PDB entry 1E9Y | X-ray diffraction, 3.00 A resolution | chains A and B

[Chain A]
Name: Urease subunit alpha
Organism: Helicobacter pylori
Notes: EC 3.5.1.5
Reference sequence: P14916 (URE23_HELPY); numbering as in UniProt (aligned over 1-238)
Sequence (238 residues; row label = number of the first residue in the row):
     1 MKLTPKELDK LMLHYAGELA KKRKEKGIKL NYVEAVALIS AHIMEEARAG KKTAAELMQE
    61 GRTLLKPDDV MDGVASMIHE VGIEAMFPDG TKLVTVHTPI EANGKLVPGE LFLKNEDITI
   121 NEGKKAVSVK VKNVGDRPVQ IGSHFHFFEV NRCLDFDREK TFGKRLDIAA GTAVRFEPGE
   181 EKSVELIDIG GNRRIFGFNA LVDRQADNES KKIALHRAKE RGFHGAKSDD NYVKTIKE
Construct notes: conflict Ala-170 (Ser in P14916)

[Chain B]
Name: Urease subunit beta
Organism: Helicobacter pylori
Notes: EC 3.5.1.5
Reference sequence: P69996 (URE1_HELPY); numbering as in UniProt (aligned over 1-569)
Sequence (569 residues; each row starts with the number of its first residue):
     1 MKKISRKEYV SMYGPTTGDK VRLGDTDLIA EVEHDYTIYG EELKFGGGKT LREGMSQSNN
    61 PSKEELDLII TNALIVDYTG IYKADIGIKD GKIAGIGKGG NKDMQDGVKN NLSVGPATEA
   121 LAGEGLIVTA GGIDTHIHFI SPQQIPTAFA SGVTTMIGGG TGPADGTNAT TITPGRRNLK
   181 WMLRAAEEYS MNLGFLAKGN ASNDASLADQ IEAGAIGFKI HEDWGTTPSA INHALDVADK
   241 YDVQVAIHTD TLNEAGCVED TMAAIAGRTM HTFHTEGAGG GHAPDIIKVA GEHNILPAST
   301 NPTIPFTVNT EAEHMDMLMV CHHKDKSIKE DVQFADSRIR PQTIAAEDTL HDMGAFSITS
   361 SDSQAMGRVG EVITRTWQTA DKNKKEFGRL KEEKGDNDNF RIKRYLSKYT INPAIAHGIS
   421 EYVGSVEVGK VADLVLWSPA FFGVKPNMII KGGFIALSQM GDANASIPTP QPVYYREMFA
   481 HHGKAKYDAN ITFVSQAAYD KGIKEELGLE RQVLPVKNCR NVTKKDMQFN NTTAHIEVNP
   541 ETYHVFVDGK EVTSKPANKV SLAQLFSIF
Modified positions: Lys-219 (lysine nz-carboxylic acid; KCX)
Construct notes: modified residue (219); conflict Lys-324 (Leu in P69996), Ala-355 (Ile in P69996), Val-522 (Ile in P69996), Asn-531 (Asp in P69996)
Bound ions: Ni2+ site 1: His-136, His-138, Lys-219, Asp-362 (together with acetohydroxamic acid); Ni2+ site 2: Lys-219, His-248, His-274 (together with acetohydroxamic acid)
Residues lining bound ligands: acetohydroxamic acid (HAE): His-136, His-138, Ala-169, Lys-219, His-221, His-248, His-274, Gly-279, Asp-362, Ala-365, Met-366
Curated features (UniProtKB/Swiss-Prot):
  - active site: His-322 (Proton donor)
  - binding site (Ni(2+)): His-136, His-138, Lys-219, His-248, His-274, Asp-362
  - binding site (substrate): His-221
  - modified residue: Lys-219 (N6-carboxylysine)

[Chain A / chain B interface]
Pairs across the interface - 123 pairs, chain A then chain B:
  Lys-6(A) with Asp-462(B); Asn-464(B)
  Asp-9(A) with Pro-472(B); Tyr-474(B), hydrogen bond
  Lys-10(A) with Asp-462(B), salt bridge; Gln-471(B), hydrogen bond (side chain-backbone)
  Met-12(A) with Pro-472(B), hydrophobic; Tyr-474(B), hydrophobic
  Leu-13(A) with Gln-471(B); Pro-472(B), hydrophobic
  Leu-19(A) with Ile-568(B), hydrophobic; Phe-569(B), hydrophobic
  Arg-23(A) with Ile-568(B), hydrogen bond (side chain-backbone); Phe-569(B)
  Asn-31(A) with Gln-564(B), hydrogen bond (side chain-backbone); Leu-565(B); Ser-567(B), hydrogen bond (side chain-backbone)
  Tyr-32(A) with Phe-441(B), hydrophobic; Leu-565(B), hydrogen bond (backbone-backbone)
  Val-33(A) with Lys-445(B); Phe-566(B); Ser-567(B); Ile-568(B), hydrophobic
  Val-36(A) with Gln-471(B)
  Ser-40(A) with Gln-471(B)
  Met-77(A) with Phe-441(B), hydrophobic; Leu-565(B), hydrophobic
  Gly-82(A) with Pro-470(B); Gln-471(B), hydrogen bond (backbone-backbone)
  Ile-83(A) with Pro-470(B); Gln-471(B)
  Glu-84(A) with Asp-462(B); Ala-465(B); Ser-466(B), hydrogen bond (side chain-backbone)
  Leu-93(A) with Ile-467(B), hydrophobic
  Val-107(A) with Arg-22(B)
  Pro-108(A) with Gly-24(B); Ala-440(B), hydrophobic
  Gly-109(A) with Val-21(B); Arg-22(B); Gly-24(B), hydrogen bond (backbone-backbone); Pro-439(B); Ala-440(B)
  Glu-110(A) with Val-21(B); Arg-22(B), salt bridge
  Leu-111(A) with Val-10(B), hydrophobic; Lys-20(B)
  Phe-112(A) with Asp-19(B); Lys-20(B), hydrogen bond (backbone-backbone); Arg-22(B)
  Leu-113(A) with Arg-6(B); Lys-7(B); Val-10(B), hydrophobic; Asp-19(B)
  Lys-114(A) with Arg-6(B); Gly-18(B); Asp-19(B)
  Glu-116(A) with Arg-6(B), hydrogen bond (backbone-backbone)
  Asp-117(A) with Ile-4(B); Ser-5(B); Arg-6(B), hydrogen bond (side chain-backbone)
  Ile-118(A) with Lys-3(B); Ile-4(B), hydrogen bond (backbone-backbone); Arg-6(B); Thr-16(B); Tyr-39(B), hydrophobic
  Thr-119(A) with Met-1(B); Lys-3(B); Tyr-39(B)
  Ile-120(A) with Met-1(B); Lys-2(B); Ile-4(B), hydrophobic; Tyr-39(B); Gly-40(B)
  Asn-121(A) with Met-1(B); Tyr-39(B), hydrogen bond (backbone-backbone); Gly-40(B)
  Gly-123(A) with Met-1(B)
  Lys-124(A) with Asp-106(B), salt bridge
  Gly-142(A) with Gly-48(B); Arg-52(B)
  His-144(A) with Gly-40(B); Glu-41(B), salt bridge; Thr-50(B), hydrogen bond; Met-55(B); Met-104(B)
  Phe-145(A) with Met-55(B)
  Arg-165(A) with Gly-40(B), hydrogen bond (side chain-backbone); Glu-41(B), salt bridge
  Asp-167(A) with Met-1(B), hydrogen bond (side chain-backbone); Lys-2(B), hydrogen bond (side chain-backbone)
  Ala-169(A) with Tyr-13(B)
  Ala-170(A) with Tyr-13(B), hydrogen bond (backbone-side chain); Gly-40(B); Glu-42(B); Lys-44(B)
  Gly-171(A) with Gly-48(B); Lys-49(B); Thr-50(B)
  Thr-172(A) with Met-12(B)
  Glu-185(A) with Lys-2(B)
  Ile-189(A) with Met-104(B)
  Gly-190(A) with Met-104(B); Gln-105(B); Asp-106(B)
  Gly-191(A) with Lys-102(B); Met-104(B); Gln-105(B); Asp-106(B), hydrogen bond (backbone-side chain)
  Asn-192(A) with Lys-102(B), hydrogen bond (backbone-backbone); Asp-103(B)
  Arg-193(A) with Asp-103(B), hydrogen bond (backbone-backbone)
  Arg-194(A) with Asp-103(B), hydrogen bond (backbone-backbone); Met-104(B)
  Phe-196(A) with Glu-53(B); Gly-54(B); Asn-59(B), hydrogen bond (backbone-side chain); Asn-60(B)
  Gly-197(A) with Glu-53(B)
  Phe-198(A) with Glu-53(B), hydrogen bond (backbone-side chain); Gly-54(B); Met-55(B), hydrophobic; Met-104(B), hydrophobic
Also at the interface, not in a pair above, chain A (64 interface residues in all): Ala-16, Glu-34, Met-71, Val-74, Leu-106, Glu-122, Lys-125, Ala-126, Ser-143, Ile-168, Ile-187, Ile-195
Also at the interface, not in a pair above, chain B (61 interface residues in all): Tyr-9, Thr-17, Asp-25, Ile-29, Ala-463, Arg-476

[Overview]
64 residues of chain A face 61 of chain B across their interface, with 25 hydrogen bonds and 5 salt bridges.
Among the polar pairs are Lys-10(A)/Asp-462(B), Glu-110(A)/Arg-22(B) and Lys-124(A)/Asp-106(B). Chain B binds
acetohydroxamic acid.
Chain A is Urease subunit alpha and chain B is Urease subunit beta, both from Helicobacter pylori; the
structure, Crystal structure of Helicobacter pylori urease in complex with acetohydroxamic acid, was
determined by X-ray diffraction, deposited together with 1E9Z.
